Entry 4L9K (X-ray diffraction, 2.40 A resolution); this record covers chain A.

== Chain A ==
Protein: Serum albumin
Organism: Homo sapiens
UniProtKB: P02768 (ALBU_HUMAN); residues 1-585 here correspond to UniProt positions 25-609 (UniProt number = residue number + 24)
Chain sequence (585 residues; each row starts with the number of its first residue):
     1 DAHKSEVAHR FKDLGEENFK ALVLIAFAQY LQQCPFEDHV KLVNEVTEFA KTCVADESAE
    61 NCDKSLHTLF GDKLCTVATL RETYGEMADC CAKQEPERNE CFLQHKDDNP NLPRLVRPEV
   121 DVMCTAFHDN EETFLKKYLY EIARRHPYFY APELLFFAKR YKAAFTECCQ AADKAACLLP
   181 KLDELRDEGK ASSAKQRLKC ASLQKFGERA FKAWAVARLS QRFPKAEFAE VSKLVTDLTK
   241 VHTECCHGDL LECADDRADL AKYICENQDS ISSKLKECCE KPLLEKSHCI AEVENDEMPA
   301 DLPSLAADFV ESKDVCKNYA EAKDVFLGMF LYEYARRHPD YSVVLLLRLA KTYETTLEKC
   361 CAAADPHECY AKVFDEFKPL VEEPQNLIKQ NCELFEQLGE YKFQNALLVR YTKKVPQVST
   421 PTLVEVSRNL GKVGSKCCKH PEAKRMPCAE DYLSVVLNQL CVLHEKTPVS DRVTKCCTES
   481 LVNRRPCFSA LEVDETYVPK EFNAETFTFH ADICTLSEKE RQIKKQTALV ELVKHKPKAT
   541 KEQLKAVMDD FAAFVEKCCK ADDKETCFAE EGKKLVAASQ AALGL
Not modelled in the structure: 1-4, 583-585
Disulfides: Cys53-Cys62, Cys75-Cys91, Cys90-Cys101, Cys124-Cys169, Cys168-Cys177, Cys200-Cys246, Cys245-Cys253, Cys265-Cys279, Cys278-Cys289, Cys316-Cys361, Cys360-Cys369, Cys392-Cys438, Cys437-Cys448, Cys461-Cys477, Cys476-Cys487, Cys514-Cys559, Cys558-Cys567
Residues lining bound ligands: Camptothecin, open form (EHF; (2S)-2-hydroxy-2-[8-(hydroxymethyl)-9-oxo-9,11-dihydroindolizino[1,2-b]quinolin-7-yl]butanoic acid): Leu115, Val116, Arg117, Met123, Tyr138, Ile142, His146, Phe149, Phe157, Tyr161, Leu182, Arg186, Gly189, Lys190
Swiss-Prot annotation at these positions:
  - binding site (Cu cation): His3
  - binding site (Ca(2+)): Glu6, Asp13, Glu244, Asp249, Glu252, Asp255, Asp259
  - binding site (Zn(2+)): His67, His247, Asp249
  - binding site ((4Z,15Z)-bilirubin IXalpha): Lys240
  - site: Lys4 (Not glycated), Lys20 (Not glycated), Lys41 (Not glycated), Lys64 (Not glycated), Lys73 (Not glycated), Lys93 (Not glycated), Lys106 (Not glycated), Lys136 (Not glycated), Lys159 (Not glycated), Lys174 (Not glycated), Lys181 (Not glycated), Lys190 (Not glycated), Lys195 (Not glycated), Lys199 (Aspirin-acetylated lysine), Lys205 (Not glycated), Lys212 (Not glycated), Lys240 (Not glycated), Lys262 (Not glycated), Lys274 (Not glycated), Lys286 (Not glycated) and 18 more in UniProt
  - modified residue: Ser5 (Phosphoserine), Ser58 (Phosphoserine), Ser65 (Phosphoserine), Thr83 (Phosphothreonine), Lys205 (N6-succinyllysine), Ser273 (Phosphoserine), Ser419 (Phosphoserine), Thr420 (Phosphothreonine), Thr422 (Phosphothreonine), Lys436 (N6-succinyllysine), Ser489 (Phosphoserine), Lys519 (N6-succinyllysine), Lys534 (N6-methyllysine), Lys564 (N6-succinyllysine)
  - glycosylation: Lys12 (N-linked (Glc) (glycation) lysine), Lys51 (N-linked (Glc) (glycation) lysine), Lys137 (N-linked (Glc) (glycation) lysine), Lys162 (N-linked (Glc) (glycation) lysine), Lys199 (N-linked (Glc) (glycation) lysine), Lys225 (N-linked (Glc) (glycation) lysine), Lys233 (N-linked (Glc) (glycation) lysine), Lys276 (N-linked (Glc) (glycation) lysine), Lys281 (N-linked (Glc) (glycation) lysine), Lys313 (N-linked (Glc) (glycation) lysine), Lys317 (N-linked (Glc) (glycation) lysine), Asn318 (N-linked (GlcNAc...) asparagine), Lys323 (N-linked (Glc) (glycation) lysine), Lys351 (N-linked (Glc) (glycation) lysine), Lys378 (N-linked (Glc) (glycation) lysine), Lys413 (N-linked (Glc) (glycation) lysine), Lys439 (N-linked (Glc) (glycation) lysine), Lys444 (N-linked (Glc) (glycation) lysine), Asp494 (N-linked (GlcNAc...) asparagine), Lys525 (N-linked (Glc) (glycation) lysine) and 4 more in UniProt

== Summary ==
Ligands of chain A: Camptothecin, open form. Curated annotation (UniProt) lists Cu cation-binding residue
His3, 7 Ca2+-binding residues, 3 Zn2+-binding residues and (4Z,15Z)-bilirubin IXalpha-binding residue Lys240.
Chain A is Serum albumin (Homo sapiens); the structure, X-ray study of human serum albumin complexed with
camptothecin, was determined by X-ray diffraction, deposited together with 4L8U, 4L9Q, 4LA0, 4LB2 and 4LB9.
